1NVW - chains R and S of the 3 polymer chains in the assembly; structure by X-ray diffraction, 2.70 A resolution.

Chain R:
Molecule: Transforming protein p21/H-RAS-1
Source organism: Homo sapiens
UniProtKB: P01112 (RASH_HUMAN); numbering as in UniProt (aligned over 1-166)
Chain sequence (166 residues; row label = number of the first residue in the row):
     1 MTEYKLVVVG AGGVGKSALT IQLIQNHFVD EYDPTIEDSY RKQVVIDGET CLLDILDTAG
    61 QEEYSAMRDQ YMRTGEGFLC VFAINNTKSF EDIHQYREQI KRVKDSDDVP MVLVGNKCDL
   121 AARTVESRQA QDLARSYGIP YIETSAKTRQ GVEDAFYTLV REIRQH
UniProt features mapped onto this chain:
  - region: His166 (Hypervariable region)
  - motif: Tyr32 to Tyr40 (Effector region)
  - binding site (GTP): Gly13 to Ala18, Val29 to Thr35, Ala59, Gly60, Asn116 to Asp119, Ser145 to Lys147
  - modified residue: Met1 (N-acetylmethionine), Thr2 (N-acetylthreonine), Cys118 (S-nitrosocysteine)
  - glycosylation: Thr35 (Microbial infection: O-linked (Glc) threonine)
  - natural variant: Gly12 (G12A: In CSTLO; G12C: In CSTLO; G12D: In CSTLO; G12E: In CSTLO; G12S: In CSTLO and CMEMS; G12V: In CSTLO, bladder carcinoma and CMEMS), Gly13 (G13C: In CSTLO; G13D: In CSTLO; G13R: In SFM), Gln22 (Q22K: In CMEMS), Glu37 (E37EE: In CSTLO), Thr58 (T58I: In CSTLO), Gln61 (Q61K: In NMTC2; Q61L: In melanoma), Glu63 (E63K: In CMEMS), Ser89 (S89C: Found in a patient with severe fetal hydrops and pleural effusion; uncertain significance), Lys117 (K117R: In CSTLO), Ala146 (A146T: In CSTLO; A146V: In CSTLO)
  - mutagenesis: Ser17 (S17N: Dominant negative. Prevents PLCE1 EGF-induced recruitment to plasma membrane. No effect on subcellular location of isoform 2), Asn26 (N26G: Loss of interaction with PLCE1; when associated with V-12), Val29 (V29A: No effect on interaction with PLCE1; when associated with V-12), Tyr32 (Y32F: Loss of interaction and recruitment to plasma membrane of PLCE1; when associated with V-12), Pro34 (P34G: No effect on interaction with PLCE1; when associated with V-12), Thr35 (T35S: Loss of interaction with PLCE1; when associated with V-12), Glu37 (E37G: No effect on interaction with PLCE1; when associated with V-12), Asp38 (D38N: No effect on interaction with PLCE1; when associated with V-12), Ser39 (S39C: No effect on interaction with PLCE1; when associated with V-12), Ala59 (A59T: Loss of GTPase activity and creation of an autophosphorylation site), Gln61 (Q61I: Moderately increased transformation of cultured cell lines; Q61R: Promotes interaction with SHOC2 and PP1C; Q61V: Strongly increased transformation of cultured cell lines), Ala83 (A83T: GTP-binding activity reduced by factor of 30), 4 further mutagenesis entries in UniProt

Chain S:
Molecule: Son of sevenless protein homolog 1
Source organism: Homo sapiens
Notes: fragment: residues 566-1046, including ras guanine nucleotide exchange factor fragment
UniProtKB: Q07889 (SOS1_HUMAN); residues 566-1046 here = UniProt positions 566-1046
Chain sequence (481 residues; numbered 566 to 1046; the number before each row is that of its first residue):
   566 QMRLPSADVY RFAEPDSEEN IIFEENMQPK AGIPIIKAGT VIKLIERLTY HMYADPNFVR
   626 TFLTTYRSFC KPQELLSLII ERFEIPEPEP TEADRIAIEN GDQPLSAELK RFRKEYIQPV
   686 QLRVLNVCRH WVEHHFYDFE RDAYLLQRME EFIGTVRGKA MKKWVESITK IIQRKKIARD
   746 NGPGHNITFQ SSPPTVEWHI SRPGHIETFD LLTLHPIEIA RQLTLLESDL YRAVQPSELV
   806 GSVWTKEDKE INSPNLLKMI RHTTNLTLWF EKCIVETENL EERVAVVSRI IEILQVFQEL
   866 NNFNGVLEVV SAMNSSPVYR LDHTFEQIPS RQKKILEEAH ELSEDHYKKY LAKLRSINPP
   926 CVPFFGIYLT NILKTEEGNP EVLKRHGKEL INFSKRRKVA EITGEIQQYQ NQPYCLRVES
   986 DIKRFFENLN PMGNSMEKEF TDYLFNKSLE IEPRNPKPLP RFPKKYSYPL KSPGVRPSNP
  1046 R
Unresolved in the structure: 591-596, 744-749

Chain R / chain S interface:
Residue-residue contacts (72; chain R residue first):
  Ser17(R) - Glu942(S)  hydrogen bond
  Ala18(R) - Glu942(S)  hydrogen bond (backbone-side chain)
  Ile21(R) - Lys939(S)
  Ile21(R) - Glu942(S)
  Ile21(R) - Gly943(S)
  Gln25(R) - Gly943(S)
  Asp30(R) - Lys602(S)  salt bridge
  Asp30(R) - Leu948(S)
  Asp30(R) - Arg950(S)  salt bridge
  Glu31(R) - Glu589(S)
  Glu31(R) - Lys602(S)  salt bridge
  Glu31(R) - Asn944(S)
  Glu31(R) - Ser959(S)  hydrogen bond
  Glu31(R) - Lys963(S)  salt bridge
  Tyr32(R) - Lys939(S)
  Tyr32(R) - Gly943(S)
  Tyr32(R) - Asn944(S)  hydrogen bond (backbone-side chain)
  Tyr32(R) - Lys963(S)
  Asp33(R) - Lys963(S)
  Pro34(R) - Asn936(S)
  Pro34(R) - Lys939(S)
  Pro34(R) - Thr940(S)
  Thr35(R) - Asn936(S)
  Glu37(R) - Lys913(S)  salt bridge
  Tyr40(R) - His911(S)
  Arg41(R) - Asp910(S)  salt bridge
  Arg41(R) - His911(S)
  Asp54(R) - His911(S)  salt bridge
  Ile55(R) - His911(S)
  Asp57(R) - Lys939(S)
  Thr58(R) - Thr935(S)
  Ala59(R) - Thr935(S)  hydrogen bond (backbone-side chain)
  Ala59(R) - Leu938(S)
  Gly60(R) - Trp809(S)  hydrogen bond (backbone-side chain)
  Gly60(R) - Leu934(S)
  Gly60(R) - Leu938(S)
  Gln61(R) - Phe929(S)
  Gln61(R) - Gly931(S)
  Gln61(R) - Thr935(S)  hydrogen bond
  Glu63(R) - Lys814(S)  salt bridge
  Glu63(R) - Leu822(S)
  Glu63(R) - Ile825(S)
  Glu63(R) - Thr829(S)
  Tyr64(R) - Met824(S)
  Tyr64(R) - Ile825(S)
  Tyr64(R) - Thr828(S)
  Tyr64(R) - Phe929(S)
  Tyr64(R) - Phe930(S)
  Tyr64(R) - Gly931(S)  hydrogen bond (side chain-backbone)
  Ser65(R) - Thr829(S)
  Ser65(R) - Glu1002(S)
  Ala66(R) - Thr832(S)
  Met67(R) - Ser876(S)
  Met67(R) - Tyr912(S)
  Met67(R) - Phe929(S)  hydrophobic
  Asp69(R) - Asn879(S)
  Asp69(R) - Ser880(S)
  Asp69(R) - Ser881(S)  hydrogen bond (side chain-backbone)
  Gln70(R) - Val875(S)
  Gln70(R) - Ser876(S)
  Gln70(R) - Asn879(S)
  Gln70(R) - Ser908(S)  hydrogen bond
  Tyr71(R) - Tyr912(S)  hydrogen bond
  Tyr71(R) - Phe929(S)
  Arg73(R) - Asn879(S)  hydrogen bond (side chain-backbone)
  Arg73(R) - Tyr884(S)
  Gln95(R) - Lys1003(S)  hydrogen bond
  Arg102(R) - Ser881(S)
  Arg102(R) - Thr1006(S)
  Arg102(R) - Asp1007(S)  salt bridge
  Arg102(R) - Phe1010(S)
  Val103(R) - Ser881(S)
Interface residues without a listed pair, chain R (36 interface residues in all): Leu56, Glu62, Arg68, Asp105
Interface residues without a listed pair, chain S (51 interface residues in all): Thr810, Arg826, Leu833, Leu872, Pro882, Pro945, Arg962, Ile967, Arg1019

In short:
36 residues of chain R and 51 residues of chain S are in contact, with 13 hydrogen bonds and 9 salt bridges.
Polar contacts include Asp30(R)-Lys602(S), Asp30(R)-Arg950(S) and Glu31(R)-Lys602(S). From UniProt: 22
GTP-binding residues and 17 mutagenesis sites on chain R.
Chain R is Transforming protein p21/H-RAS-1 and chain S is Son of sevenless protein homolog 1, both from Homo
sapiens; the structure, Structural evidence for feedback activation by RasGTP of the Ras-specific nucleotide
exchange factor SOS, was determined by X-ray diffraction, deposited together with 1NVU, 1NVV and 1NVX.
